2VA2 - chains A and D of the 3 polymer chains in the assembly; structure by X-ray diffraction, 2.80 A resolution.

# Chain A
Name: DNA polymerase IV
From: Sulfolobus solfataricus
Notes: EC 2.7.7.7
UniProt: Q97W02 (DPO42_SULSO); numbering as in UniProt (aligned over 1-352)
Amino-acid sequence (358 residues; row label = number of the first residue in the row; numbers below 1 keep their minus sign (His-5 is residue -5)):
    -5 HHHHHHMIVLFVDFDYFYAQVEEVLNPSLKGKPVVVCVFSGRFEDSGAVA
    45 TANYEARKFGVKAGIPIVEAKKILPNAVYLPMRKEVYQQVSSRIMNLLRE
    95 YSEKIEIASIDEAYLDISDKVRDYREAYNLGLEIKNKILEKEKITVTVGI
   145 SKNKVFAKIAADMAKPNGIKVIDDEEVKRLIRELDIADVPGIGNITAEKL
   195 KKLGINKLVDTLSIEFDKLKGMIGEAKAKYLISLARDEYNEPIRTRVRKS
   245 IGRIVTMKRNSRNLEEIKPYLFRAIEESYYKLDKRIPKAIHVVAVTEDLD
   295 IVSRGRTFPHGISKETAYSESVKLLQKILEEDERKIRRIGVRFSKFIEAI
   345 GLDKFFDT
Disordered / not traced: -5 to 0, 344-352
Metal / ion sites: Ca2+ site 1: Asp7, Phe8, Asp105 (together with 2',3'-dideoxycytidine 5'-triphosphate); Ca2+ site 2: Ala181, Ile186
Ligand contacts: 2',3'-dideoxycytidine 5'-triphosphate (DCT): Asp7, Phe8, Asp9, Tyr10, Phe11, Ala44, Thr45, Tyr48, Arg51, Ala57, Gly58, Asp105, Lys159
Swiss-Prot annotation at these positions:
  - active site: Glu106
  - binding site (Mg(2+)): Asp7, Asp105
  - site: Tyr12 (Substrate discrimination)
  - mutagenesis: Asp105 to Glu106 (Loss of function), Glu342 to Thr352 (Almost complete loss of interaction with PCNA)
Reported in the primary citation:
  - Ca2+ coordination: Asp7, Asp105
  - binding site for 2',3'-dideoxycytidine 5'-triphosphate: Tyr48, Arg51, Lys159
  - binding site for the 13-nt DNA strand: Ser103, Glu106

# Chain D
Molecule: 18-nt DNA strand
Sequence (18 nucleotides; row label = number of the first residue in the row):
     1 TTCAGXAGTCCTTCCCCC
Disordered / not traced: 1-2
Modified residues: DFT (1-[2-deoxyribofuranosyl]-2,4-difluoro-5-methyl-benzene-5'monophosphate) at position 6

# Interface between chain A and chain D
Pairs across the interface (41; chain A residue first):
  Val32(A) - DG5(D)  phosphate contact
  Val32(A) - DFT_6(D)  sugar contact
  Ser34(A) - DG5(D)  sugar contact
  Phe37(A) - DC3(D)  phosphate contact
  Phe37(A) - DA4(D)  phosphate contact
  Ser40(A) - DA4(D)  phosphate contact
  Gly41(A) - DA4(D)  hydrogen bond to the phosphate
  Ala42(A) - DG5(D)  base contact
  Ala44(A) - DG5(D)  base contact
  Gly58(A) - DG5(D)  base contact
  Pro60(A) - DC3(D)  base contact
  Pro60(A) - DA4(D)  sugar contact
  Gly218(A) - DT12(D)  phosphate contact
  Glu219(A) - DT12(D)  hydrogen bond to the phosphate
  Ala220(A) - DC11(D)  phosphate contact
  Ala220(A) - DT12(D)  hydrogen bond to the phosphate
  Arg240(A) - DC10(D)  salt bridge to the phosphate
  Val241(A) - DT9(D)  phosphate contact
  Arg242(A) - DG8(D)  hydrogen bond to the phosphate
  Arg242(A) - DT9(D)  salt bridge to the phosphate
  Lys243(A) - DT9(D)  hydrogen bond to the phosphate
  Lys243(A) - DC10(D)  phosphate contact
  Ser244(A) - DG8(D)  sugar contact
  Ser244(A) - DT9(D)  hydrogen bond to the phosphate
  Ile245(A) - DG8(D)  phosphate contact
  Gly246(A) - DG8(D)  hydrogen bond to the phosphate
  Arg247(A) - DFT_6(D)  salt bridge to the phosphate
  Arg247(A) - DA7(D)  salt bridge to the phosphate
  Ile248(A) - DFT_6(D)  phosphate contact
  Ile248(A) - DA7(D)  hydrogen bond to the phosphate
  Val249(A) - DFT_6(D)  phosphate contact
  Thr250(A) - DG5(D)  sugar contact
  Thr250(A) - DFT_6(D)  hydrogen bond to the phosphate
  Lys275(A) - DA7(D)  salt bridge to the phosphate
  Leu293(A) - DA4(D)  base contact
  Arg331(A) - DA4(D)  salt bridge to the phosphate
  Arg331(A) - DG5(D)  salt bridge to the phosphate
  Arg332(A) - DG5(D)  salt bridge to the phosphate
  Arg332(A) - DFT_6(D)  salt bridge to the phosphate
  Arg336(A) - DA7(D)  sugar contact
  Arg336(A) - DG8(D)  salt bridge to the phosphate
Interface residues without a listed pair, chain A (31 interface residues in all): Val43, Lys78, Lys221

# Summary
31 residues of chain A and 10 residues of chain D are in contact, with 9 hydrogen bonds and 10 salt bridges.
Polar contacts include Gly41(A)-DA4(D), Glu219(A)-DT12(D) and Ala220(A)-DT12(D). The paper reports a binding
site for 2',3'-dideoxycytidine 5'-triphosphate at Tyr48(A), Arg51(A) and Lys159(A); a binding site for the
13-nt DNA strand at Ser103(A) and Glu106(A).
Here chain A is DNA polymerase IV (Sulfolobus solfataricus) and chain D is an 18-nt DNA strand. Entry 2VA2
(Complex structure of Sulfolobus solfataricus DPO4 and DNA duplex containing a hydrophobic thymine isostere
2,4-difluorotoluene nucleotide ...) was determined by X-ray diffraction together with 2V9W and 2VA3 from the
same study.
